1DLI - chain A; structure by X-ray diffraction, 2.31 A resolution.

# Chain A
Name: Udp-glucose dehydrogenase
From: Streptococcus pyogenes
Notes: EC 1.1.1.22
Reference sequence: P0C0F4 (UDG_STRPY); residues 1-402 here = UniProt positions 1-402
Amino-acid sequence (402 residues; numbered 1 to 402; the number before each row is that of its first residue):
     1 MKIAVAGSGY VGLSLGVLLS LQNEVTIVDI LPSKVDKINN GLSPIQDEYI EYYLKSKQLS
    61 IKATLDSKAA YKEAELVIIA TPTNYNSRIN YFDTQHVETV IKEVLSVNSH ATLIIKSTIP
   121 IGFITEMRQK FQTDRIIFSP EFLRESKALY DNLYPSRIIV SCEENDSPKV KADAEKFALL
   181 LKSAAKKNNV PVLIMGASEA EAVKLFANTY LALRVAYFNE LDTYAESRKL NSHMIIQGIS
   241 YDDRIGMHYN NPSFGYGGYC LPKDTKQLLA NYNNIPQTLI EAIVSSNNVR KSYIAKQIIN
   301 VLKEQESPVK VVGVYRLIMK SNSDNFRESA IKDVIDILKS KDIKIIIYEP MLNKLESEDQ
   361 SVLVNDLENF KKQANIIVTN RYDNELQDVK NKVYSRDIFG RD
Small-molecule neighbours:
  - NAD (nicotinamide-adenine-dinucleotide): Gly7, Ser8, Gly9, Tyr10, Val11, Gly12, Val28, Asp29, Ile30, Leu31, Lys34, Ala80, Thr81, Pro82, Thr83, His96, Thr99, Val100, Lys116, Ser117, Thr118, Glu141, Leu143, Glu145, Lys204, Tyr259, Cys260, Lys263, Arg327
  - uridine-5'-diphosphate-xylopyranose (UDX): Glu141, Phe142, Leu143, Arg144, Glu145, Lys204, Asn208, Leu211, Val215, Arg244, Tyr249, Asn250, Asn251, Ser253, Gly255, Tyr256, Gly257, Gly258, Cys260, Leu261, Met319, Lys320, Arg381, Asp402
What the authors report for this chain:
  - contacts within the chain: Glu141-Lys204 (hydrogen bond), Arg316-Glu349 (salt bridge)
  - binding site for uridine-5'-diphosphate-xylopyranose: Phe142 to Glu145, Arg244, Tyr249, Gly257, Lys320, Asp402
  - binding site for NAD: Val11, Asp29, Lys34, Thr81, Pro82, Thr83, Thr118, Glu141, Leu143, Glu145, Lys263, Arg327
  - catalytic residues: Thr118
  - catalytic residues: Cys260 (citing earlier work)
  - catalytic residues: Lys204, Asn208, Asp264 (proposed by the authors, not directly observed)
  - specificity-determining residues: Glu145, Arg244 (by similarity / conservation)

# Summary
Chain A binds NAD and uridine-5'-diphosphate-xylopyranose. The paper reports catalytic residues Thr118, Cys260
and Lys204 among others; a binding site for NAD at Val11, Asp29 and Lys34 among others.
Chain A is Udp-glucose dehydrogenase (Streptococcus pyogenes); the structure, The first structure of
udp-glucose dehydrogenase (udpgdh) reveals the catalytic residues necessary for the two-fold oxidation, was
determined by X-ray diffraction (same publication as 1DLJ).
